PDB entry 7WY5 | electron microscopy, 2.83 A resolution | chains B and N of the 5 polymer chains in the assembly

== Chain B ==
Protein: Guanine nucleotide-binding protein G(I)/G(S)/G(T) subunit beta-1
From: Homo sapiens
UniProtKB: P62873 (GBB1_HUMAN); residue numbers follow UniProt; this construct covers 2-340
Sequence (345 residues; each row starts with the number of its first residue; numbers below 1 keep their minus sign (Met-4 is residue -4)):
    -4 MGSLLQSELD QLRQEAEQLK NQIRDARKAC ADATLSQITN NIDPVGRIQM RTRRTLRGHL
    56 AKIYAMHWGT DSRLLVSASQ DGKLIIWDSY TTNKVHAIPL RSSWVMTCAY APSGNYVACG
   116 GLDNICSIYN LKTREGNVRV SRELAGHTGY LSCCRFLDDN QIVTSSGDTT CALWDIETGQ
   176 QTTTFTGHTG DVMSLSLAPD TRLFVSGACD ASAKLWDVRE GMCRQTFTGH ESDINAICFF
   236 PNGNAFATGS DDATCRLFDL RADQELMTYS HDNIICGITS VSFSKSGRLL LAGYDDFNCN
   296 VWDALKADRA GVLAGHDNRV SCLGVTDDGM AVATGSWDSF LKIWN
Disordered / not traced: -4 to 2
Construct notes: initiating methionine (-4); expression tag (-3 to 1)
Curated features (UniProtKB/Swiss-Prot):
  - modified residue: Ser2 (N-acetylserine), His266 (Phosphohistidine)
  - natural variant: Leu30 (L30F: In MRD42; uncertain significance), Arg52 (R52G: In MRD42), Gly64 (G64V: In MRD42), Asp76 (D76E: In MRD42; D76G: In MRD42), Gly77 (G77S: In MRD42), Lys78 (K78R: In MRD42), Ile80 (I80N: In MRD42; I80T: In MRD42), His91 (H91R: In MRD42; uncertain significance), Ala92 (A92T: In MRD42), Pro94 (P94S: In MRD42), Leu95 (L95P: In MRD42), Arg96 (R96L: In MRD42), 5 further natural variant entries in UniProt

== Chain N ==
Protein: NB35
From: Homo sapiens
Sequence (161 residues; numbered -21 to 139; the number before each row is that of its first residue; numbers below 1 keep their minus sign (Met-21 is residue -21)):
   -21 MKYLLPTAAA GLLLLAAQPA MAQVQLQESG GGLVQPGGSL RLSCAASGFT FSNYKMNWVR
    39 QAPGKGLEWV SDISQSGASI SYTGSVKGRF TISRDNAKNT LYLQMNSLKP EDTAVYYCAR
    99 CPAPFTRDCF DVTSTTYAYR GQGTQVTVSS AAALEHHHHH H
Disordered / not traced: -21 to 0, 129-139

== Chain B / chain N interface ==
Pairs across the interface (8):
  Arg8(B) with Gln120(N), hydrogen bond
  Thr184(B) with Thr114(N)
  Glu226(B) with Tyr32(N), hydrogen bond; Arg98(N), hydrogen bond (backbone-side chain)
  Ser227(B) with Pro100(N), hydrogen bond (side chain-backbone); Tyr117(N)
  Asp228(B) with Tyr117(N), hydrogen bond
  Asp246(B) with Pro102(N)
Also at the interface, not in a pair above, chain B (12 interface residues in all): Cys204, Asp205, Ala206, Thr223, Asp247, Ile270
Also at the interface, not in a pair above, chain N (14 interface residues in all): Gln1, Val2, Gly26, Phe27, Thr28, Ala101, Phe103

== Overview ==
12 residues of chain B and 14 residues of chain N are in contact; the contacts include 5 hydrogen bonds. Polar
contacts include Arg8(B)-Gln120(N), Glu226(B)-Tyr32(N) and Glu226(B)-Arg98(N).
Here chain B is Guanine nucleotide-binding protein G(I)/G(S)/G(T) subunit beta-1 and chain N is NB35, both
from Homo sapiens. Entry 7WY5 (ADGRL3/Gq complex) was determined by electron microscopy, deposited together
with 7X10, 7WY8 and 7WYB.
